Entry 2XCN (X-ray diffraction, 3.02 A resolution); this record covers chains A and D of the 4 polymer chains in the assembly.

# Chain A
Protein: NS3 protease
Organism: Hepatitis C virus
Notes: fragment: protease domain, residues 1-180
UniProt: Q91RS4 (Q91RS4_9HEPC); numbering as in UniProt (aligned over 1-180)
Sequence (198 residues; each row starts with the number of its first residue; numbers below 1 keep their minus sign (Ala-9 is residue -9)):
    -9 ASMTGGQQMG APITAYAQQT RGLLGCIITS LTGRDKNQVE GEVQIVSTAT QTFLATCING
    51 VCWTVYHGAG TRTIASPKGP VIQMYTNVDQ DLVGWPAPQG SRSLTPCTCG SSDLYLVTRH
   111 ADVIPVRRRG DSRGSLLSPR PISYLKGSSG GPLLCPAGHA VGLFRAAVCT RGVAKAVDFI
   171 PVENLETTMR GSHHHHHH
Unresolved in the structure: -9 to 0, 181-188
Covalently attached groups: compound C8D linked to Ser139
Construct notes: expression tag (-9 to 0, 181-188); conflict Thr40 (Ala in Q91RS4), Ser91 (Ala in Q91RS4)
Ion coordination: Mg2+ site 1: Thr4 (shared with 2 residues of chain C); Mg2+ site 2: Ala5, Ala111; Zn2+: Cys97, Cys99, Cys145
Residues lining bound ligands: C8D (N-[(cyclopentyloxy)carbonyl]-3-methyl-L-valyl-(4R)-N-{(1R)-3-hydroxy-1-[hydroxy(oxido)boranyl]propyl}-4-(isoquinolin-1-yloxy)-L-prolinamide): Gln41, Thr42, Phe43, His57, Asp81, Arg123, Ile132, Leu135, Lys136, Gly137, Ser138, Phe154, Arg155, Ala156, Ala157, Val158, Cys159, Asp168

# Chain D
Protein: NS4A
UniProt: C9WU77 (C9WU77_9HEPC); residues 21-39 here = UniProt positions 21-39
Sequence (23 residues; row label = number of the first residue in the row):
    19 KKGSVVIVGR IVLSGKPAII PKK
Unresolved in the structure: 19-20, 37-41
Construct notes: expression tag (19-20, 40-41)

# Chain A / chain D interface
Residue-residue contacts - 9 pairs, chain A then chain D:
  Thr4(A) - Leu31(D)  hydrogen bond (side chain-backbone)
  Thr4(A) - Ser32(D)
  Ala5(A) - Ser32(D)
  Tyr6(A) - Ser32(D)
  Tyr6(A) - Gly33(D)
  Tyr6(A) - Lys34(D)
  Tyr6(A) - Pro35(D)
  Ala7(A) - Lys34(D)
  Gln8(A) - Pro35(D)

# Summary
Chain A and chain D each contribute 5 residues to their interface, with 1 hydrogen bond. Its one
hydrogen-bonded contact is Thr4(A)-Leu31(D). Covalently linked compound C8D: at Ser139(A). The Mg2+ site 2 is
built by Ala5(A) and Ala111(A). Cys97(A), Cys99(A) and Cys145(A) coordinate Zn2+.
Chain A is NS3 protease (Hepatitis C virus) and chain D is NS4A; the structure, Crystal structure of HCV NS3
protease with a boronate inhibitor, was determined by X-ray diffraction (same publication as 2XCF).
